PDB entry 7SS5 | electron microscopy, 2.70 A resolution | chains A and B of the 4 polymer chains in the assembly

[Chain A (and B)]
Protein: SgraIR restriction enzyme
Source organism: Streptomyces griseus
Notes: chain B of this document is another copy of the same molecule, construct and numbering; everything in this record applies to it too
UniProt: Q9F6L0 (Q9F6L0_STRGR); residue numbers follow UniProt; this construct covers 1-339
Amino-acid sequence (352 residues; each row starts with the number of its first residue):
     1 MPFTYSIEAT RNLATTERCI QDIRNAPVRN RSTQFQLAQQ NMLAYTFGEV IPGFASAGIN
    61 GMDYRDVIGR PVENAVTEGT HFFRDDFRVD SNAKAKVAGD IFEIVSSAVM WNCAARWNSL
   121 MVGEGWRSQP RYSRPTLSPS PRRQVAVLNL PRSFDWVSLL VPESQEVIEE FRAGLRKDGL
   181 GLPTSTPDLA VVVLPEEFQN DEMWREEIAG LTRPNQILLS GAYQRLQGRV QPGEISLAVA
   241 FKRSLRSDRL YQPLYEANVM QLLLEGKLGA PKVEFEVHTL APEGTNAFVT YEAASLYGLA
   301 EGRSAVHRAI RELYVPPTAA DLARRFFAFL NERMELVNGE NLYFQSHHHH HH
Not modelled in the structure: 1, 340-352
Construct notes: conflict Asp63 (Asn in Q9F6L0); expression tag (340-352)
Metal / ion sites: Ca2+ site 1: Glu103, Asp188 (shared with 1 residue of chain C); Ca2+ site 2: Glu103, Asn149, Leu150, Asp188; Ca2+ site 3: Asp188, Phe241 (shared with 1 residue of chain C)
Reported in the primary citation:
  - conformationally variable residues (loop rearrangement, order/disorder transition): Asp22 to Gln34, Gly181 to Asp188, Gly284 to Asn286
  - catalytic residues: Asp188, Lys242, Glu301
  - binding site for the 40-nt DNA strand: Ser244
  - binding site for the 40-nt DNA strand: Arg31, Gly284
  - specificity-determining residues: Arg31, Gly284

[Chain A / chain B interface]
Residue-residue contacts (55; chain A residue first):
  Leu175(A) with Ala294(B), hydrophobic; Val306(B), hydrophobic
  Asp178(A) with Val306(B)
  Leu180(A) with Glu292(B); Ala294(B), hydrophobic; Val306(B), hydrophobic; His307(B); Arg308(B)
  Gly181(A) with Glu292(B), hydrogen bond (backbone-backbone); Ala293(B); Ala294(B), hydrogen bond (backbone-backbone)
  Leu182(A) with Leu296(B), hydrophobic
  Pro183(A) with Tyr251(B); Thr290(B); Ala293(B)
  Thr184(A) with Tyr251(B), hydrogen bond (backbone-side chain)
  Ser185(A) with Tyr251(B)
  Asp248(A) with Gln252(B)
  Tyr251(A) with Pro183(B); Thr184(B), hydrogen bond (side chain-backbone); Ser185(B); Tyr255(B), hydrophobic
  Gln252(A) with Asp248(B)
  Leu254(A) with Tyr255(B)
  Tyr255(A) with Tyr251(B), hydrophobic; Leu254(B); Asn258(B); Leu296(B), hydrophobic
  Asn258(A) with Tyr255(B)
  Leu262(A) with Leu296(B), hydrophobic
  Lys267(A) with Leu299(B), hydrogen bond (side chain-backbone); Ala300(B)
  Thr290(A) with Pro183(B)
  Glu292(A) with Leu180(B); Gly181(B), hydrogen bond (backbone-backbone)
  Ala293(A) with Gly181(B); Pro183(B)
  Ala294(A) with Leu175(B), hydrophobic; Leu180(B), hydrophobic; Gly181(B), hydrogen bond (backbone-backbone)
  Leu296(A) with Leu182(B), hydrophobic; Tyr255(B), hydrophobic; Leu262(B), hydrophobic
  Tyr297(A) with Ala300(B), hydrophobic
  Leu299(A) with Lys267(B), hydrogen bond (backbone-side chain)
  Ala300(A) with Lys267(B); Tyr297(B), hydrophobic
  Glu301(A) with Glu301(B); Arg303(B), salt bridge
  Arg303(A) with Glu301(B), salt bridge
  Val306(A) with Leu175(B), hydrophobic; Asp178(B); Leu180(B), hydrophobic
  His307(A) with Leu180(B)
  Arg308(A) with Leu180(B)
Interface residues without a listed pair, chain A (33 interface residues in all): Phe171, Arg176, Gly179, Val259
Interface residues without a listed pair, chain B (33 interface residues in all): Phe171, Arg176, Gly179, Val259

[Summary]
Chain A and chain B each contribute 33 residues to their interface; the contacts include 8 hydrogen bonds and
2 salt bridges. Among the polar pairs are Glu301(A)-Arg303(B), Thr184(A)-Tyr251(B) and Lys267(A)-Leu299(B).
The paper reports catalytic residues Asp188(A), Lys242(A) and Glu301(A); a binding site for the 40-nt DNA
strand at Ser244(A), Arg31(A) and Gly284(A).
Both chains are SgraIR restriction enzyme (Streptomyces griseus). Entry 7SS5 (Activated SgrAI endonuclease
DNA-bound dimer with Ca2+ and intact primary site DNA) was determined by electron microscopy together with
7S8D from the same study.
